8V33 - chain A; structure by X-ray diffraction, 1.70 A resolution.

== Chain A ==
Protein: Teichoic acid ribitol-phosphate polymerase TarL
From: Staphylococcus aureus
Notes: fragment: N-terminal domain
Reference sequence: Q2G1B8 (TARL_STAA8); numbering as in UniProt (aligned over 1-169)
Amino-acid sequence (192 residues; row label = number of the first residue in the row):
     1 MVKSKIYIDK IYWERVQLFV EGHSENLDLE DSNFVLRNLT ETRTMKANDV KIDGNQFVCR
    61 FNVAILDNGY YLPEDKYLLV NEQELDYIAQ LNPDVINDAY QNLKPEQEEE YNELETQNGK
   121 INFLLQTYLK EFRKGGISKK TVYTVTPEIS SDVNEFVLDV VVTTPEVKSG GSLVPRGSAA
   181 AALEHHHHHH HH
Not modelled in the structure: 135-139, 165-192
Construct notes: expression tag (170-192)
Small-molecule neighbours: succinic acid (SIN): Gln17, Asn48, Arg60, Asn62, Ile65

== In short ==
Ligands of chain A: succinic acid.
Chain A is Teichoic acid ribitol-phosphate polymerase TarL (Staphylococcus aureus); the structure, Crystal
structure of S. aureus TarL N-terminal domain, was determined by X-ray diffraction, deposited together with
8V34 and 8VA1.
